PDB entry 6MJW | X-ray diffraction, 2.40 A resolution | chain A

[Chain A]
Name: Cyclic GMP-AMP synthase
Organism: Homo sapiens
Notes: EC 2.7.7.86
Reference sequence: Q8N884 (CGAS_HUMAN); numbering as in UniProt (aligned over 152-522)
Amino-acid sequence (372 residues; each row starts with the number of its first residue):
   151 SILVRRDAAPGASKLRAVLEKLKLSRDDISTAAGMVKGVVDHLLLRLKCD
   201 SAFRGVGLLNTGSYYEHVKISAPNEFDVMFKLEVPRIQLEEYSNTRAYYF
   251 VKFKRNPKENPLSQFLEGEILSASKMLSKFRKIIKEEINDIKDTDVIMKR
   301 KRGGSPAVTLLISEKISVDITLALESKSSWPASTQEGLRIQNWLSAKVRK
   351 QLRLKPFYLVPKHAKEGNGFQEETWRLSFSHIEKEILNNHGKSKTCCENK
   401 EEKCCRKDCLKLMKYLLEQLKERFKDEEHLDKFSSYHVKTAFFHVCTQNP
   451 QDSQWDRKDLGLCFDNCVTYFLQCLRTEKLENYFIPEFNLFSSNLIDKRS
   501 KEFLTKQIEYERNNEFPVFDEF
Unresolved in the structure: 151-161, 255-259, 288-303, 312-315, 365-370, 521-522
Differences from the reference sequence: expression tag (151); engineered mutation E427 (Lys in Q8N884), E428 (Lys in Q8N884)
Curated features (UniProtKB/Swiss-Prot):
  - region: K384 to K407 (DNA-binding)
  - motif: L169 to L174 (Nuclear export signal), D295 to S305 (Nuclear localization signal), K299 to R302 (KRKR-loop)
  - binding site (GTP): T211, D319, R376 to E383
  - binding site (ATP): S213, E225 to D227, S380 to E383, K414, S435 to K439
  - binding site (Mg(2+)): E225, D227, D319
  - binding site (2',3'-cGAMP): D227, D319, K362, R376
  - binding site (Zn(2+)): H390, C396, C397, C404
  - site: D157, A158 (Cleavage), K187 (Important for preferential detection of curved long DNA), L195 (Important for preferential detection of curved long DNA), R255 (Arginine-anchor), D319, I320 (Cleavage)
  - modified residue: D191 (PolyADP-ribosyl aspartic acid), N210 (Microbial infection: Deamidated asparagine), S213 (Phosphoserine), Y215 (Phosphotyrosine), E286 (5-glutamyl polyglutamate), S305 (Phosphoserine), E314 (5-glutamyl glutamate), K384 (N6-acetyllysine), N389 (Microbial infection: Deamidated asparagine), K392 (N6-acetyllysine), K394 (N6-acetyllysine), K414 (N6-acetyllysine), S434 (Phosphoserine), S435 (Phosphoserine), Q451 (Microbial infection: Deamidated glutamine), Q454 (Microbial infection: Deamidated glutamine), K506 (N6-methyllysine)
  - lipidation (S-palmitoyl cysteine): C404, C405, C474
  - cross-link (Glycyl lysine isopeptide (Lys-Gly)): K173 (interchain with G-Cter in ubiquitin), K231 (interchain with G-Cter in SUMO), K285 (interchain with G-Cter in ubiquitin), K347 (interchain with G-Cter in SUMO), K384 (interchain with G-Cter in SUMO), K394 (interchain with G-Cter in SUMO), K411 (interchain with G-Cter in ubiquitin), K414 (interchain with G-Cter in ubiquitin), K479 (interchain with G-Cter in SUMO)
  - natural variant: G303 (G303E: Found in patients with tumors), K432 (K432T: Found in patients with uterine endometrioid carcinoma)
  - mutagenesis: D157 (D157A: No effect on type I IFN and RSAD2 induction. Highly decreases cleavage by CASP1 and enhances type I IFN and enhances RSAD2 induction upon DNA virus infection ...), L169 to L174 (Abolished export from the nucleus to the cytosol in response to DNA stimulation), K171 to L174 (Abolishes DNA-binding but does not affect translocation to the nucleus following treatment with etoposide; when associated with A-407), K171 (K171A: No effect on stimulation of interferon production), L172 (L172A: Impaired type-I interferon production in response to DNA stimulation), K173 (K173A: Strongly reduces enzyme activity and stimulation of interferon production; when associated with A-176. No effect on stimulation of interferon production ...), L174 (L174N: Strongly reduces enzyme activity and stimulation of interferon production), R176 (R176A: Strongly reduces enzyme activity and stimulation of interferon production; when associated with A-173), K187 (K187N: Induces alteration of the DNA-binding surface and leads to increased synthesis of cyclic GMP-AMP (cGAMP); when associated with R-195), D191 (D191A: Abolished poly-ADP-ribosylation by PARP1, stimulating interferon production), L195 (L195R: Induces alteration of the DNA-binding surface and leads to increased synthesis of cyclic GMP-AMP (cGAMP); when associated with N-187), N210 to Y214 (Abolishes DNA-binding but does not affect translocation to the nucleus following treatment with etoposide; when associated with A-384), 58 further mutagenesis entries in UniProt
Bound ions: Zn2+: H390, C396, C397, C404
Ligand contacts: JUJ (1-[9-(6-aminopyridin-3-yl)-6,7-dichloro-1,3,4,5-tetrahydro-2H-pyrido[4,3-b]indol-2-yl]-2-hydroxyethan-1-one): V218, A247, Y248, R376, L377, S378, F379, S434, Y436, N482, I485, F488, L490, L495
Reported in the primary citation:
  - binding site for JUJ: Y248, R376, S434, Y436, F488, L490
  - conformationally variable residues (side-chain flip): R376, F488
  - mutagenesis - Y248F (250-fold): decreased binding to JUJ
  - mutagenesis - N482H: abolished catalytic activity
  - mutagenesis - Y248F: unchanged catalytic activity

[Overview]
Bound to chain A: compound JUJ. H390, C396, C397 and C404 coordinate Zn2+. From UniProt: 10 GTP-binding
residues, 14 ATP-binding residues, 3 Mg2+-binding residues and 4 residues binding 2',3'-cGAMP. The paper
reports a binding site for JUJ at Y248, R376 and S434 among others; Y248F reduces binding to JUJ.
Chain A is Cyclic GMP-AMP synthase (Homo sapiens); the structure, human cGAS catalytic domain bound with the
inhibitor G150, was determined by X-ray diffraction (same publication as 6MJU and 6MJX).
